PDB entry 6QIE | X-ray diffraction, 2.70 A resolution | chain A

Chain A:
Molecule: Prp43
Organism: Chaetomium thermophilum (strain DSM 1495 / CBS 144.50 / IMI 039719)
UniProtKB: G0RY84 (G0RY84_CHATD); numbering as in UniProt (aligned over 61-764)
Sequence (705 residues; each row starts with the number of its first residue):
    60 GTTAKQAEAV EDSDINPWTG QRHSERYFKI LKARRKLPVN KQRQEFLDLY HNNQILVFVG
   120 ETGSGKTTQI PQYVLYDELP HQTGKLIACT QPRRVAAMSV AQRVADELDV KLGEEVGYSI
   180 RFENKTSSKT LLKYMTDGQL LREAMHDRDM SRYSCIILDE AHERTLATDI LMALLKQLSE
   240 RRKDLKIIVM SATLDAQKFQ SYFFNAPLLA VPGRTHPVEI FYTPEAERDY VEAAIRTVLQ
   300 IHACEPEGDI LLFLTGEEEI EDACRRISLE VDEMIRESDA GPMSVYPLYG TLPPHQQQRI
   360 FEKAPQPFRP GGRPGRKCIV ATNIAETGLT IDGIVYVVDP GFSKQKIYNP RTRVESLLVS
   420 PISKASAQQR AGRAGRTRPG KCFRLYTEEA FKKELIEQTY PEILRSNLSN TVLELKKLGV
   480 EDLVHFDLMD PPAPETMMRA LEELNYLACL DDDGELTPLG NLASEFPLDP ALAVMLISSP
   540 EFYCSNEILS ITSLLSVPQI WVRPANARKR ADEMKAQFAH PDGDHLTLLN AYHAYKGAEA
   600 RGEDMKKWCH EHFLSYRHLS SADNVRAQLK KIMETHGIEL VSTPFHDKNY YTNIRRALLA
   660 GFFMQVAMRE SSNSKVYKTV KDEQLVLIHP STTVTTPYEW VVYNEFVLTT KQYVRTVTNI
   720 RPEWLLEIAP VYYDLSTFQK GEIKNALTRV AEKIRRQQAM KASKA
Disordered / not traced: 763-764
Construct notes: expression tag (60); engineered mutation Gly387 (Ser in G0RY84)
Ion coordination: Mg2+: Thr126, Glu219 (together with ADP)
Ligand contacts:
  - ADP (adenosine-5'-diphosphate): Leu96, Glu120, Thr121, Gly122, Ser123, Gly124, Lys125, Thr126, Thr127, Arg162, Glu219, Gly387, Thr389, Asp391, Arg435, Thr436
  - beryllium trifluoride: Glu120, Thr121, Gly122, Lys125, Thr126, Gln150, Asp218, Glu219, Ala251, Gly387, Gln428, Gly431, Arg432, Arg435

Overview:
Chain A binds ADP and beryllium trifluoride. Thr126 and Glu219 coordinate Mg2+.
Chain A is Prp43 (Chaetomium thermophilum (strain DSM 1495 / CBS 144.50 / IMI 039719)); the structure, Crystal
structure of DEAH-box ATPase Prp43-S387G, was determined by X-ray diffraction together with 6I3O, 6I3P and
6QID from the same study.
